PDB entry 4Y6Z | X-ray diffraction, 2.70 A resolution | chains O and P of the 34 polymer chains in the assembly

== Chain O ==
Protein: Proteasome subunit alpha type-2
From: Saccharomyces cerevisiae (strain ATCC 204508 / S288c)
Notes: EC 3.4.25.1
UniProtKB: P23639 (PSA2_YEAST); residues 1-250 here = UniProt positions 1-250
Sequence (250 residues; numbered 1 to 250; the number before each row is that of its first residue):
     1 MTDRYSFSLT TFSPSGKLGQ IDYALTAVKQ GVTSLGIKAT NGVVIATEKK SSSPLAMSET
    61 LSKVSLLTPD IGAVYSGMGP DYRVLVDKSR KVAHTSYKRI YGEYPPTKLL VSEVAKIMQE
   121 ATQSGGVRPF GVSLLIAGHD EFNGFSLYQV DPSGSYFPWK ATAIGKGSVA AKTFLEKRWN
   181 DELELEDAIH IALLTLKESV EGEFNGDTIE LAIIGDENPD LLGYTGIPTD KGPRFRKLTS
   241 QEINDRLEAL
Swiss-Prot annotation at these positions:
  - cross-link: Lys108 (Glycyl lysine isopeptide (Lys-Gly) (interchain with G-Cter in ubiquitin))

== Chain P ==
Protein: Proteasome subunit alpha type-3
From: Saccharomyces cerevisiae (strain ATCC 204508 / S288c)
Notes: EC 3.4.25.1
UniProtKB: P23638 (PSA3_YEAST); residues 0-257 here correspond to UniProt positions 1-258 (UniProt number = residue number + 1)
Sequence (258 residues; numbered 0 to 257; the number before each row is that of its first residue; numbering starts at 0):
     0 MGSRRYDSRT TIFSPEGRLY QVEYALESIS HAGTAIGIMA SDGIVLAAER KVTSTLLEQD
    60 TSTEKLYKLN DKIAVAVAGL TADAEILINT ARIHAQNYLK TYNEDIPVEI LVRRLSDIKQ
   120 GYTQHGGLRP FGVSFIYAGY DDRYGYQLYT SNPSGNYTGW KAISVGANTS AAQTLLQMDY
   180 KDDMKVDDAI ELALKTLSKT TDSSALTYDR LEFATIRKGA NDGEVYQKIF KPQEIKDILV
   240 KTGITKKDED EEADEDMK
Not modelled in the structure: 0, 245-257
Swiss-Prot annotation at these positions:
  - cross-link (Glycyl lysine isopeptide (Lys-Gly)): Lys99 (interchain with G-Cter in ubiquitin), Lys198 (interchain with G-Cter in ubiquitin), Lys230 (interchain with G-Cter in ubiquitin)

== Interface between chain O and chain P ==
Contacting residue pairs (61):
  Arg4(O) - Ser2(P)
  Tyr5(O) - Ser2(P)
  Tyr5(O) - Tyr5(P)
  Ser6(O) - Gly125(P)
  Ser6(O) - Leu127(P)
  Phe7(O) - Ser2(P)
  Phe7(O) - Tyr5(P)
  Phe7(O) - Asp6(P)
  Phe7(O) - Gly126(P)
  Ser8(O) - Gly126(P)  hydrogen bond (backbone-backbone)
  Ser8(O) - Leu127(P)
  Ser8(O) - Arg128(P)  hydrogen bond (side chain-backbone)
  Thr10(O) - Arg128(P)
  Thr11(O) - Ser7(P)
  Thr11(O) - Thr9(P)
  Thr11(O) - Gln20(P)
  Phe12(O) - Gln20(P)  hydrogen bond (backbone-side chain)
  Phe12(O) - Tyr23(P)
  Phe12(O) - Ala24(P)  hydrophobic
  Phe12(O) - Arg128(P)
  Phe12(O) - Pro129(P)
  Phe12(O) - Gly131(P)
  Ser13(O) - Tyr23(P)
  Pro14(O) - Tyr23(P)  hydrophobic
  Pro14(O) - Glu26(P)
  Ser15(O) - Glu26(P)
  Gly16(O) - Tyr23(P)
  Gly16(O) - Ser27(P)  hydrogen bond (backbone-side chain)
  Leu18(O) - Leu79(P)  hydrophobic
  Lys38(O) - Glu57(P)  salt bridge
  Ser112(O) - Glu84(P)
  Lys116(O) - Ile85(P)
  Gln119(O) - Ala81(P)
  Gln119(O) - Asp82(P)  hydrogen bond
  Gln119(O) - Ile85(P)
  Gln119(O) - Arg128(P)
  Thr122(O) - Arg128(P)  hydrogen bond (backbone-side chain)
  Gln123(O) - Tyr121(P)
  Gln123(O) - Leu127(P)
  Gln123(O) - Arg128(P)  hydrogen bond (side chain-backbone)
  Gln123(O) - Phe130(P)
  Gly125(O) - Leu127(P)
  Ser153(O) - Ala81(P)
  Gly154(O) - Ala81(P)
  Tyr156(O) - Glu84(P)  hydrogen bond
  Pro158(O) - Leu56(P)
  Pro158(O) - Glu57(P)  hydrogen bond (backbone-backbone)
  Pro158(O) - Thr60(P)
  Pro158(O) - Ser61(P)
  Trp159(O) - Ser53(P)
  Trp159(O) - Leu55(P)
  Trp159(O) - Leu56(P)
  Trp159(O) - Glu57(P)
  Lys160(O) - Thr54(P)
  Lys160(O) - Leu55(P)  hydrogen bond (backbone-backbone)
  Lys160(O) - Leu56(P)
  Lys160(O) - Glu57(P)
  Ala161(O) - Leu55(P)
  Leu175(O) - Leu55(P)  hydrophobic
  Glu176(O) - Thr54(P)
  Glu176(O) - Leu55(P)
Interface residues without a listed pair, chain O (35 interface residues in all): Leu9, Ser124, Tyr148, Ser155, Phe157, Trp179
Interface residues without a listed pair, chain P (32 interface residues in all): His30, Thr80

== Overview ==
The interface between chain O and chain P involves 35 residues on one side and 32 on the other, with 10
hydrogen bonds and 1 salt bridge. Among the polar pairs are Lys38(O)-Glu57(P), Ser8(O)-Arg128(P) and
Phe12(O)-Gln20(P).
Here chain O is Proteasome subunit alpha type-2 and chain P is Proteasome subunit alpha type-3, both from
Saccharomyces cerevisiae (strain ATCC 204508 / S288c). Entry 4Y6Z (Yeast 20S proteasome in complex with
Ac-PAL-ep) was determined by X-ray diffraction together with 4Y69, 4Y6A, 4Y6V, 4Y70, 4Y74, 4Y75 and 34 further
entries from the same study.
